8CLE - chains C and B of the 6 polymer chains in the assembly; structure by X-ray diffraction, 3.20 A resolution.

Chain C:
Protein: Tubulin alpha-1B chain
Organism: Bos taurus
Reference sequence: P81947 (TBA1B_BOVIN); residue numbers follow UniProt; this construct covers 1-440
Amino-acid sequence (440 residues; numbered 1 to 440; the number before each row is that of its first residue):
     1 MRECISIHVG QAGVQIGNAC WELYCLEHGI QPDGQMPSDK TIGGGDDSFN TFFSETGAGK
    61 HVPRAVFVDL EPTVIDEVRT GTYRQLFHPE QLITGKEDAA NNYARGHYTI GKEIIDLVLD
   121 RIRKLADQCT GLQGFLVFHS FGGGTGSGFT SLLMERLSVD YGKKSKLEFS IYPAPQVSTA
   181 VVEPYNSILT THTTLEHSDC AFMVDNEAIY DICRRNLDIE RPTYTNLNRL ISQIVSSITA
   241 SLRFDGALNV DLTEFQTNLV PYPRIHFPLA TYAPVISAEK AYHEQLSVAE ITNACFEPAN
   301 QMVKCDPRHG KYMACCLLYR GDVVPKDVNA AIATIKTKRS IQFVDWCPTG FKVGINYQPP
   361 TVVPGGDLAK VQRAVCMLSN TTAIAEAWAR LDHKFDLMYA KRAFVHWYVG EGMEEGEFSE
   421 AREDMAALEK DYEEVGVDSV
Bound ions: Ca2+: Asp39, Thr41, Glu55
Residues lining bound ligands:
  - GTP (guanosine-5'-triphosphate): Gly10, Gln11, Ala12, Gln15, Ile16, Asp69, Asp98, Ala99, Ala100, Asn101, Ser140, Gly142, Gly143, Gly144, Thr145, Gly146, Ile171, Pro173, Val177, Ser178, Thr179, Glu183, Asn206, Tyr224, Leu227, Asn228, Ile231
  - vinblastine (VLB; (2alpha,2'beta,3beta,4alpha,5beta)-vincaleukoblastine): Leu248, Pro325, Val328, Asn329, Ile332, Ala333, Phe351, Val353, Ile355

Chain B:
Protein: Tubulin beta-2B chain
Organism: Bos taurus
Reference sequence: Q6B856 (TBB2B_BOVIN); the author numbering skips numbers that UniProt does not, so the offset changes along the chain: 1-42 = UniProt 1-42; 45-360 = UniProt 43-358; 369-441 = UniProt 359-431
Amino-acid sequence (431 residues; each row starts with the number of its first residue; note: 10 numbers in that range are skipped by the numbering (no residue carries them; nothing is unmodelled there)):
     1 MREIVHIQAG QCGNQIGAKF WEVISDEHGI DPTGSYHGDS DL
    45 QLERINVYYN EATGNKYVPR AILVDLEPGT MDSVRSGPFG QIFRPDNFVF GQSGAGNNWA
   105 KGHYTEGAEL VDSVLDVVRK ESESCDCLQG FQLTHSLGGG TGSGMGTLLI SKIREEYPDR
   165 IMNTFSVMPS PKVSDTVVEP YNATLSVHQL VENTDETYCI DNEALYDICF RTLKLTTPTY
   225 GDLNHLVSAT MSGVTTCLRF PGQLNADLRK LAVNMVPFPR LHFFMPGFAP LTSRGSQQYR
   285 ALTVPELTQQ MFDSKNMMAA CDPRHGRYLT VAAIFRGRMS MKEVDEQMLN VQNKNSSYFV
   345 EWIPNNVKTA VCDIPP
   369 RGLKMSATFI GNSTAIQELF KRISEQFTAM FRRKAFLHWY TGEGMDEMEF TEAESNMNDL
   429 VSEYQQYQDA TAD
Disordered / not traced: 439-441
Residues lining bound ligands:
  - GDP (guanosine-5'-diphosphate): Gly10, Gln11, Cys12, Gln15, Ile16, Asn101, Ser140, Gly143, Gly144, Thr145, Gly146, Ser147, Val171, Pro173, Val177, Ser178, Glu183, Asn206, Leu209, Tyr224, Leu227, Asn228
  - vinblastine (VLB; (2alpha,2'beta,3beta,4alpha,5beta)-vincaleukoblastine): Pro175, Lys176, Val177, Ser178, Asp179, Tyr210, Thr220, Thr221, Pro222, Thr223, Tyr224, Leu227
UniProt features mapped onto this chain:
  - motif: Met1 to Ile4 (MREI motif)
  - binding site (GTP): Gln11, Glu71, Ser140, Gly144, Thr145, Gly146, Asn206, Asn228
  - binding site (Mg(2+)): Glu71
  - modified residue: Ser40 (Phosphoserine), Thr57 (Phosphothreonine), Lys60 (N6-acetyllysine), Ser174 (Phosphoserine), Thr287 (Phosphothreonine), Thr292 (Phosphothreonine), Arg320 (Omega-N-methylarginine)
  - cross-link (Glycyl lysine isopeptide (Lys-Gly)): Lys60 (interchain with G-Cter in ubiquitin), Lys326 (interchain with G-Cter in ubiquitin)

Chain C / chain B interface:
Contacting residue pairs - 38 pairs, chain C then chain B:
  Met1(C) with Gln96(B)
  Glu254(C) with Asn101(B); Thr180(B)
  Gln256(C) with Trp407(B)
  Thr257(C) with Val181(B); Val182(B); Phe404(B); Trp407(B), hydrogen bond (backbone-side chain)
  Asn258(C) with Asp179(B), hydrogen bond (side chain-backbone); Thr180(B); Val181(B); Phe404(B)
  Val260(C) with Phe404(B); His406(B), hydrogen bond (backbone-side chain); Trp407(B), hydrogen bond (backbone-side chain)
  Pro261(C) with Ala403(B); Phe404(B), hydrogen bond (backbone-backbone); His406(B)
  Tyr262(C) with Arg401(B), hydrogen bond (side chain-backbone); Lys402(B); Ala403(B); His406(B)
  Pro263(C) with His406(B)
  Asp345(C) with Arg401(B), salt bridge
  Trp346(C) with Ala397(B); Met398(B); Arg401(B); Ala403(B), hydrophobic
  Pro348(C) with Met398(B)
  Phe351(C) with Asp179(B)
  Lys352(C) with Asp179(B), salt bridge; Thr180(B), hydrogen bond
  Val353(C) with Asp179(B), hydrogen bond (backbone-side chain)
  Glu434(C) with Arg401(B), hydrogen bond (backbone-side chain)
  Val435(C) with Arg401(B)
  Val437(C) with Arg401(B), hydrogen bond (backbone-side chain)
  Ser439(C) with Arg400(B); Arg401(B)
Interface residues without a listed pair, chain C (21 interface residues in all): Thr349, Asp438
Interface residues without a listed pair, chain B (18 interface residues in all): Pro175, Gln394, Leu405

Summary:
Chain C and chain B form an interface of 21 and 18 residues respectively, with 10 hydrogen bonds and 2 salt
bridges. Among the polar pairs are Asp345(C)-Arg401(B), Lys352(C)-Asp179(B) and Thr257(C)-Trp407(B).
Vinblastine is bound between chain C and chain B. Ligands of chain C: GTP.
Here chain C is Tubulin alpha-1B chain and chain B is Tubulin beta-2B chain, both from Bos taurus. Entry 8CLE
(Vinblastine bound to tubulin (T2R-TTL) complex) was determined by X-ray diffraction together with 8CL9, 8CLB,
8CLC, 8CLD, 8CLF, 8CLG and 8CLH from the same study.
